Entry 5VNF (X-ray diffraction, 2.41 A resolution); this record covers chains B and C of the 4 polymer chains in the assembly.

== Chain B ==
Molecule: Protein transport protein Sec24A
Organism: Homo sapiens
UniProt: O95486 (SC24A_HUMAN); residue numbers follow UniProt; this construct covers 346-1093
Amino-acid sequence (748 residues; each row starts with the number of its first residue):
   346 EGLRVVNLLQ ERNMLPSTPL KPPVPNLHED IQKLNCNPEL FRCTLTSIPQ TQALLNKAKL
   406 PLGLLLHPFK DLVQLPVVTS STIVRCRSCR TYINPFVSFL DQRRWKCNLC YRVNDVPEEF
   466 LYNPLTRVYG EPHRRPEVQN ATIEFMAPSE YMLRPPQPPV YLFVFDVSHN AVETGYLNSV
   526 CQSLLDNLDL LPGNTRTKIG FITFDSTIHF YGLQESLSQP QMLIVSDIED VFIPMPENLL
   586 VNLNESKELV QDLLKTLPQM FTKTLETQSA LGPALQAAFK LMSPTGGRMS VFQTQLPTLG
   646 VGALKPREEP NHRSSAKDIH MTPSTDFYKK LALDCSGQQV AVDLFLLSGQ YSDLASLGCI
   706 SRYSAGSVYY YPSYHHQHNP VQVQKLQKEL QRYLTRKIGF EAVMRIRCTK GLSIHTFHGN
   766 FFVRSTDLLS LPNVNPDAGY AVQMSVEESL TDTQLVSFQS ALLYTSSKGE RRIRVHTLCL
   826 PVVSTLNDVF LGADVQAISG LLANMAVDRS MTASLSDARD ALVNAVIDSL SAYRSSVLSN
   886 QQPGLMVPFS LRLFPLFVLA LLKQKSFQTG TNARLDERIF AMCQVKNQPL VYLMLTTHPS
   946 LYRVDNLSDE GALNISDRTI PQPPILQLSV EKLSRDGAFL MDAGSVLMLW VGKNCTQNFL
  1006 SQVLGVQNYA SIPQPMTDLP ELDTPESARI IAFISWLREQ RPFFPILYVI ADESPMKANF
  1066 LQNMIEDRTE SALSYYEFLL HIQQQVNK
Unresolved in the structure: 465-475, 663-665, 883-887
Differences from the reference sequence: conflict Ala-1056 (Arg in O95486)
UniProt features mapped onto this chain:
  - region: Cys-431 to Cys-455 (Zinc finger-like)
  - binding site (Zn(2+)): Cys-431, Cys-434, Cys-452, Cys-455
Metal / ion sites: Zn2+: Cys-431, Cys-434, Cys-452, Cys-455
From the paper describing this entry:
  - binding site for C-terminal VV Sorting motif: VAL-THR-SER-VAL-VAL: Tyr-496, Arg-750, Arg-752

== Chain C ==
Molecule: Vesicle-trafficking protein SEC22b
Organism: Mus musculus
UniProt: O08547 (SC22B_MOUSE); residue numbers follow UniProt; this construct covers 1-157
Amino-acid sequence (157 residues; numbered 1 to 157; the number before each row is that of its first residue):
     1 MVLLTMIARV ADGLPLAASM QEDEQSGRDL QQYQSQAKQL FRKLNEQSPT RCTLEAGAMT
    61 FHYIIEQGVC YLVLCEAAFP KKLAFAYLED LHSEFDEQHG KKVPTVSRPY SFIEFDTFIQ
   121 KTKKLYIDSR ARRNLGSINT ELQDVQRIMV ANIEEVL
Unresolved in the structure: 24-28, 131-147
UniProt features mapped onto this chain:
  - modified residue: Lys-38 (N6-acetyllysine), Ser-137 (Phosphoserine), Thr-140 (Phosphothreonine)

== How chain B and chain C interact ==
Pairs across the interface - 26 pairs, chain B then chain C:
  Met-491(B) with Arg-108(C)
  Ala-492(B) with Pro-109(C)
  Pro-493(B) with Pro-109(C), hydrophobic
  Ser-494(B) with Lys-38(C), hydrogen bond; Pro-109(C)
  Met-497(B) with Tyr-110(C), hydrophobic
  Leu-498(B) with Gln-34(C), hydrogen bond (backbone-side chain)
  Arg-499(B) with Gln-34(C)
  Pro-500(B) with Ala-18(C), hydrophobic; Met-20(C); Gln-34(C); Tyr-110(C)
  Pro-501(B) with Tyr-110(C)
  Asn-539(B) with Glu-114(C), hydrogen bond
  Thr-540(B) with Glu-114(C), hydrogen bond
  Arg-541(B) with Ile-113(C); Glu-114(C); Asp-116(C), salt bridge
  Glu-582(B) with Lys-124(C), salt bridge
  Glu-590(B) with Thr-117(C); Lys-121(C), salt bridge
  Ser-628(B) with Asp-23(C), hydrogen bond
  Pro-629(B) with Asp-23(C)
  Lys-813(B) with Ile-113(C)
  Gly-814(B) with Ile-113(C)
  Glu-815(B) with Arg-108(C), salt bridge
Other interface residues (no listed pair), chain B (20 interface residues in all): Gln-683
Other interface residues (no listed pair), chain C (15 interface residues in all): Pro-15

== In short ==
Chain B and chain C form an interface of 20 and 15 residues respectively; the contacts include 5 hydrogen
bonds and 4 salt bridges. Polar contacts include Arg-541(B)/Asp-116(C), Glu-582(B)/Lys-124(C) and
Glu-590(B)/Lys-121(C). From UniProt: 4 Zn2+-binding residues on chain B. The paper reports a binding site for
C-terminal VV Sorting motif: VAL-THR-SER-VAL-VAL at Tyr-496(B), Arg-750(B) and Arg-752(B).
Chain B is Protein transport protein Sec24A (Homo sapiens) and chain C is Vesicle-trafficking protein SEC22b
(Mus musculus); the structure, Crystal structure of Sec23a/Sec24a/Sec22 complexed with a C-terminal VV sorting
motif, was determined by X-ray diffraction (same publication as 5VNE, 5VNG, 5VNH, 5VNI, 5VNJ, 5VNK and 4
further entries).
